Entry 3M71 (X-ray diffraction, 1.20 A resolution); this record covers chain A.

[Chain A]
Protein: Tellurite resistance protein tehA homolog
From: Haemophilus influenzae
UniProtKB: P44741 (TEHA_HAEIN); residues 1-314 here correspond to UniProt positions 15-328 (UniProt number = residue number + 14)
Chain sequence (314 residues; numbered 1 to 314; the number before each row is that of its first residue):
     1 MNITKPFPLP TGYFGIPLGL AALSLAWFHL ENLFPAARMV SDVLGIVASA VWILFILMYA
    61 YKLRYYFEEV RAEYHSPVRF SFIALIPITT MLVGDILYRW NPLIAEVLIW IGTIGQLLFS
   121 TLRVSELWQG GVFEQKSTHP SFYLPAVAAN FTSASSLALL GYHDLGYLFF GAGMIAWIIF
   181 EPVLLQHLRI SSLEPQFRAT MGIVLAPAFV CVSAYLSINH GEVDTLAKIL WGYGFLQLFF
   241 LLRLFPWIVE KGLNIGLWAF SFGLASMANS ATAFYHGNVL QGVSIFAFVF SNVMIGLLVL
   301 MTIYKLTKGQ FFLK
Disordered / not traced: 1-5, 314
Curated features (UniProtKB/Swiss-Prot):
  - site: Phe262 (Important for gating)

[Summary]
Chain A is Tellurite resistance protein tehA homolog (Haemophilus influenzae); the structure, Crystal
Structure of Plant SLAC1 homolog TehA, was determined by X-ray diffraction, deposited together with 3M73,
3M74, 3M75, 3M76 and 3M7L.
